Entry 8YHD (electron microscopy, 2.93 A resolution); this record covers chains C and M of the 15 polymer chains in the assembly.

== Chain C ==
Molecule: a protein
Amino-acid sequence (200 residues; numbered 1 to 200; the number before each row is that of its first residue):
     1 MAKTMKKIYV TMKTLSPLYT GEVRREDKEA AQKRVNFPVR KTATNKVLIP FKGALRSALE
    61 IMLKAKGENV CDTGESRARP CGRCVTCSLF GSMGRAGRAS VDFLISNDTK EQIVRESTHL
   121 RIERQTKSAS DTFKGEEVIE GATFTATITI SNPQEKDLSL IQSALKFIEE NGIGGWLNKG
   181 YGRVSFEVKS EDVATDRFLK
Unresolved in the structure: 1
Ion coordination: Zn2+: Cys71, Cys81, Cys84, Cys87

== Chain M ==
Molecule: 66-nt RNA strand
Sequence (66 nucleotides; row label = number of the first residue in the row; note: 1 number in that range is skipped by the numbering (no residue carries it; nothing is unmodelled there); numbers below 1 keep their minus sign (G-10 is residue -10)):
   -10 GGUUAAAACU
     1 CUUCUCAUGC UGGAUUCGAA AUUAGGUGCG CUUCGCGUUU AAGUCCCAUA UGGUGG
Unresolved in the structure: -10, 45-56

== How chain C and chain M interact ==
Pairs across the interface - 54 pairs, chain C then chain M:
  Thr20(C) - C31(M)  hydrogen bond to the phosphate
  Gly21(C) - G30(M)  sugar contact
  Gly21(C) - C31(M)  hydrogen bond to the phosphate
  Glu22(C) - G30(M)  base contact
  Val23(C) - G30(M)  sugar contact
  Lys28(C) - G30(M)  base contact
  Phe37(C) - U33(M)  base contact
  Phe37(C) - C34(M)  base contact
  Arg40(C) - G30(M)  salt bridge to the phosphate
  Pro50(C) - C29(M)  phosphate contact
  Pro50(C) - G30(M)  phosphate contact
  Lys52(C) - U27(M)  salt bridge to the phosphate
  Lys52(C) - G28(M)  salt bridge to the phosphate
  Lys52(C) - C29(M)  sugar contact
  Gly53(C) - C29(M)  base contact
  Arg56(C) - U27(M)  hydrogen bond to the phosphate
  Arg56(C) - G28(M)  salt bridge to the phosphate
  Ser57(C) - C29(M)  hydrogen bond to the base
  Thr73(C) - G28(M)  sugar contact
  Pro80(C) - U27(M)  sugar contact
  Phe90(C) - U27(M)  phosphate contact
  Gly91(C) - U27(M)  sugar contact
  Ser92(C) - G26(M)  hydrogen bond to the sugar
  Ser92(C) - U27(M)  sugar contact
  Met93(C) - G26(M)  hydrogen bond to the base
  Met93(C) - U27(M)  base contact
  Gly94(C) - G26(M)  hydrogen bond to the sugar
  Arg95(C) - G26(M)  sugar contact
  Ala96(C) - G26(M)  phosphate contact
  Ala96(C) - U27(M)  phosphate contact
  Gly97(C) - U27(M)  hydrogen bond to the phosphate
  Thr118(C) - C36(M)  base contact
  His119(C) - C36(M)  phosphate contact
  Leu120(C) - C34(M)  hydrogen bond to the sugar
  Leu120(C) - G35(M)  sugar contact
  Leu120(C) - C36(M)  hydrogen bond to the phosphate
  Leu120(C) - G37(M)  base contact
  Arg121(C) - C34(M)  hydrogen bond to the base
  Arg121(C) - G35(M)  phosphate contact
  Ile122(C) - G35(M)  hydrogen bond to the phosphate
  Ile122(C) - G37(M)  sugar contact
  Arg124(C) - G35(M)  salt bridge to the phosphate
  Lys127(C) - G37(M)  hydrogen bond to the sugar
  Lys127(C) - U38(M)  sugar contact
  Ser128(C) - G37(M)  base contact
  Ala129(C) - G37(M)  hydrogen bond to the base
  Phe133(C) - C34(M)  stacking on the base
  Gly174(C) - C31(M)  sugar contact
  Gly175(C) - C31(M)  phosphate contact
  Gly175(C) - U32(M)  phosphate contact
  Trp176(C) - U32(M)  hydrogen bond to the phosphate
  Leu177(C) - U32(M)  phosphate contact
  Asn178(C) - U33(M)  hydrogen bond to the phosphate
  Lys179(C) - C34(M)  phosphate contact
Interface residues without a listed pair, chain C (40 interface residues in all): Tyr19, Ala54

== Summary ==
40 residues of chain C face 13 of chain M across their interface; the contacts include 16 hydrogen bonds, 5
salt bridges and 1 aromatic stacking contact. Polar pairs include Ser57(C)-C29(M), Met93(C)-G26(M) and
Arg121(C)-C34(M). Cys71(C), Cys81(C), Cys84(C) and Cys87(C) form the Zn2+ site.
Here chain C is a protein and chain M is a 66-nt RNA strand. Entry 8YHD (Cryo-EM structure of CTR-bound type
VII CRISPR-Cas complex at post-state I) was determined by electron microscopy (same publication as 8YHE, 8Z4J,
8Z4L, 8Z99, 8Z9C and 8Z9E).
